PDB entry 1CIW | X-ray diffraction, 2.70 A resolution | chains A and B of the 4 polymer chains in the assembly

Chain A (and B):
Protein: Protein (peanut lectin)
From: Arachis hypogaea
Notes: chain B of this document is another copy of the same molecule, construct and numbering; everything in this record applies to it too
UniProt: P02872; residues 1-236 here correspond to UniProt positions 24-259 (UniProt number = residue number + 23)
Chain sequence (236 residues; numbered 1 to 236; the number before each row is that of its first residue):
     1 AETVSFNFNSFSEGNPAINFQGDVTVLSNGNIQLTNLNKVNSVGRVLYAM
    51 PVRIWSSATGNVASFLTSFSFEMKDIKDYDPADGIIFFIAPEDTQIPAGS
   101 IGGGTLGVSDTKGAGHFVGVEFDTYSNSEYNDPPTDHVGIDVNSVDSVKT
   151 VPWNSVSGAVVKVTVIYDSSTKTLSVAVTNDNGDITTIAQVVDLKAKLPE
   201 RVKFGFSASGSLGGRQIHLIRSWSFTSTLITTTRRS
Not modelled in the structure: 233-236
Bound ions: Mn2+: Glu121, Asp123, Asp132, His137; Ca2+: Asp123, Tyr125, Asn127, Asp132
UniProt features mapped onto this chain:
  - binding site (Mn(2+)): Glu121, Asp123, Asp132, His137
  - binding site (Ca(2+)): Asp123, Tyr125, Asn127, Asp132

Interface between chain A and chain B:
Contacting residue pairs - 19 pairs, chain A then chain B:
  Glu2(A) - Ser12(B)  hydrogen bond
  Glu2(A) - Asn15(B)
  Ser5(A) - Ser5(B)
  Ser12(A) - Glu2(B)  hydrogen bond
  Gly14(A) - Arg53(B)  hydrogen bond (backbone-side chain)
  Asn15(A) - Glu2(B)
  Pro16(A) - Pro51(B)
  Pro16(A) - Arg53(B)
  Pro16(A) - Arg201(B)
  Ala17(A) - Met50(B)  hydrophobic
  Tyr48(A) - Met50(B)
  Met50(A) - Ala17(B)  hydrophobic
  Met50(A) - Tyr48(B)
  Pro51(A) - Pro16(B)
  Arg53(A) - Ser12(B)
  Arg53(A) - Glu13(B)
  Arg53(A) - Gly14(B)  hydrogen bond (side chain-backbone)
  Arg53(A) - Pro16(B)
  Arg201(A) - Pro16(B)
Interface residues without a listed pair, chain A (16 interface residues in all): Ala1, Ser10, Glu13, Thr231
Interface residues without a listed pair, chain B (16 interface residues in all): Ala1, Ser10, Thr231

In short:
The chain A/chain B interface involves 16 residues from each chain; the contacts include 4 hydrogen bonds.
Among the polar pairs are Glu2(A)-Ser12(B) and Gly14(A)-Arg53(B). Curated annotation (UniProt) lists 4
Mn2+-binding residues and 4 Ca2+-binding residues on chain A.
Both chains are Protein (peanut lectin) (Arachis hypogaea). Entry 1CIW (Peanut lectin complexed with
N-acetyllactosamine) was determined by X-ray diffraction together with 1QF3 from the same study.
